PDB entry 8YBK | electron microscopy, 2.69 A resolution | chains D and I of the 10 polymer chains in the assembly

== Chain D ==
Name: Histone H2B type 1-J
Source organism: Homo sapiens
UniProt: P06899 (H2B1J_HUMAN); residues 0-125 here correspond to UniProt positions 1-126 (UniProt number = residue number + 1)
Chain sequence (129 residues; numbered -3 to 125; the number before each row is that of its first residue; numbers below 1 keep their minus sign (Gly-3 is residue -3)):
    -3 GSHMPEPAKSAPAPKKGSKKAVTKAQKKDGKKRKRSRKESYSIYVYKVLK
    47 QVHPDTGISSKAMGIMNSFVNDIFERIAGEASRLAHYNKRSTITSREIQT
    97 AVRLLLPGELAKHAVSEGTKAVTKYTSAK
Disordered / not traced: -3 to 30
Construct notes: expression tag (-3 to -1)
UniProt features mapped onto this chain:
  - modified residue: Pro1 (N-acetylproline), Glu2 (ADP-ribosyl glutamic acid), Lys5 (N6-(2-hydroxyisobutyryl)lysine), Ser6 (ADP-ribosylserine), Lys11 (N6-(beta-hydroxybutyryl)lysine), Lys12 (N6-(2-hydroxyisobutyryl)lysine), Ser14 (Phosphoserine), Lys15 (N6-acetyllysine), Lys16 (N6-(beta-hydroxybutyryl)lysine), Lys20 (N6-(2-hydroxyisobutyryl)lysine), Lys23 (N6-(2-hydroxyisobutyryl)lysine), Lys24 (N6-(2-hydroxyisobutyryl)lysine), Lys34 (N6-(2-hydroxyisobutyryl)lysine), Glu35 (PolyADP-ribosyl glutamic acid), Ser36 (Phosphoserine), Lys43 (N6-(2-hydroxyisobutyryl)lysine), Lys46 (N6-(2-hydroxyisobutyryl)lysine), Lys57 (N6,N6-dimethyllysine), Arg79 (Dimethylated arginine), Lys85 (N6,N6,N6-trimethyllysine) and 6 more in UniProt
  - glycosylation: Ser112 (O-linked (GlcNAc) serine)
  - cross-link (Glycyl lysine isopeptide (Lys-Gly)): Lys5 (interchain with G-Cter in SUMO2), Lys20 (interchain with G-Cter in SUMO2), Lys34 (interchain with G-Cter in ubiquitin), Lys120 (interchain with G-Cter in ubiquitin)

== Chain I ==
Molecule: 145-nt DNA strand
Source organism: synthetic construct
Sequence (145 nucleotides; numbered -72 to 72; the number before each row is that of its first residue; numbers below 1 keep their minus sign (DA-72 is residue -72)):
   -72 ATCAGAATCCCGGTGCCGAGGCCGCTCAATTGGTCGTAGACAGCTCTAGC
   -22 ACCGCTTAAACGCACGTACGCGCTGTCCCCCGCGTTTTAACCGCCAAGGG
    28 GATTACTCCCTAGTCTCCAGGCACGTGTCAGATATATACATCGAT
Disordered / not traced: -72 to -61, 54-72

== How chain D and chain I interact ==
Residue-residue contacts (13; chain D residue first):
  Arg31(D) - DT-47(I)  salt bridge to the phosphate
  Arg31(D) - DC-46(I)  salt bridge to the phosphate
  Arg33(D) - DT-47(I)  hydrogen bond to the sugar
  Arg33(D) - DC-46(I)  sugar contact
  Tyr42(D) - DG-53(I)  hydrogen bond to the phosphate
  Gly53(D) - DG-53(I)  phosphate contact
  Ile54(D) - DG-53(I)  phosphate contact
  Ser56(D) - DA-54(I)  hydrogen bond to the phosphate
  Arg86(D) - DG-34(I)  phosphate contact
  Arg86(D) - DA-33(I)  salt bridge to the phosphate
  Ser87(D) - DA-35(I)  sugar contact
  Ser87(D) - DG-34(I)  hydrogen bond to the phosphate
  Thr88(D) - DG-34(I)  hydrogen bond to the phosphate
Other interface residues (no listed pair), chain D (11 interface residues in all): Ser55, Lys85
Other interface residues (no listed pair), chain I (9 interface residues in all): DG-52, DC-48

== Overview ==
11 residues of chain D and 9 residues of chain I are in contact; the contacts include 5 hydrogen bonds and 3
salt bridges. Polar pairs include Arg33(D)-DT-47(I), Tyr42(D)-DG-53(I) and Ser56(D)-DA-54(I).
Chain D is Histone H2B type 1-J (Homo sapiens) and chain I is a 145-nt DNA strand (synthetic construct); the
structure, Cryo-EM structure of the human nucleosome containing the H3.1 E97K mutant, was determined by
electron microscopy, deposited together with 8YBJ.
